PDB entry 8FK5 | electron microscopy, 3.40 A resolution | chains A and F of the 8 polymer chains in the assembly

# Chain A (and F)
Molecule: Envelope glycoprotein gp41
Organism: Human immunodeficiency virus 1
Notes: chain F of this document is another copy of the same molecule, construct and numbering; everything in this record applies to it too
UniProtKB: Q2N0S6 (Q2N0S6_9HIV1); residues 512-664 here correspond to UniProt positions 509-661 (UniProt number = residue number - 3)
Chain sequence (153 residues; row label = number of the first residue in the row):
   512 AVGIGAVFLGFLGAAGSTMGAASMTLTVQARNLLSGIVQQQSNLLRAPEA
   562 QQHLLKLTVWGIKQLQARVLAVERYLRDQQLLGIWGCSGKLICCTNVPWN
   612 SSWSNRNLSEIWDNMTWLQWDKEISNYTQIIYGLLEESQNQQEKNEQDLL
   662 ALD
Not modelled in the structure: 512-517, 547-568 (chain F: 512-517, 548-568)
Construct notes: conflict Pro559 (Ile556 in Q2N0S6), Cys605 (Thr602 in Q2N0S6)
Disulfide bonds: Cys598-Cys604
Covalent attachments: N-acetylglucosamine (NAG) linked to Asn611, Asn618, Asn637

# How chain A and chain F interact
Pairs across the interface - 24 pairs, chain A then chain F:
  Ser534(A) - Lys655(F)  hydrogen bond
  Met535(A) - Asn651(F)  hydrogen bond (backbone-side chain)
  Thr538(A) - Glu647(F)  hydrogen bond
  Thr538(A) - Asn651(F)
  Ala541(A) - Gln591(F)  hydrogen bond (backbone-side chain)
  Arg542(A) - Glu647(F)  salt bridge
  Leu545(A) - Leu587(F)  hydrophobic
  Leu545(A) - Gln591(F)
  Ser546(A) - Arg588(F)
  Leu576(A) - Leu576(F)  hydrophobic
  Leu576(A) - Val580(F)  hydrophobic
  Arg579(A) - Gln577(F)
  Arg579(A) - Val580(F)
  Arg579(A) - Glu584(F)  salt bridge
  Val583(A) - Val583(F)  hydrophobic
  Val583(A) - Leu587(F)  hydrophobic
  Tyr586(A) - Gln591(F)
  Leu587(A) - Leu587(F)  hydrophobic
  Gly600(A) - Gly594(F)
  Gly600(A) - Ser599(F)
  Lys601(A) - Glu654(F)
  Leu602(A) - Glu654(F)  hydrogen bond (backbone-side chain)
  Ile603(A) - Gln658(F)
  Cys605(A) - Leu661(F)  hydrophobic
Also at the interface, not in a pair above, chain A (21 interface residues in all): Leu537, Val539, Val580, Ser599
Also at the interface, not in a pair above, chain F (18 interface residues in all): Ile573, Leu581

# Overview
21 residues of chain A face 18 of chain F across their interface, with 5 hydrogen bonds and 2 salt bridges.
Among the polar pairs are Arg542(A)-Glu647(F), Arg579(A)-Glu584(F) and Ser534(A)-Lys655(F).
N-acetylglucosamine is covalently linked to Asn611(A), Asn618(A) and Asn637(A).
Chain A and chain F are both Envelope glycoprotein gp41 (Human immunodeficiency virus 1); the structure,
Cryo-EM Structure of PG9RSH DU011 Fab in complex with BG505 DS-SOSIP.664, was determined by electron
microscopy (same publication as 8FL1 and 8FLW).
